Entry 1IDK (X-ray diffraction, 1.93 A resolution); this record covers chain A.

# Chain A
Protein: Pectin lyase A
From: Aspergillus niger
Notes: EC 4.2.2.10
UniProt: Q01172 (PLYA_ASPNG); residues 1-359 here correspond to UniProt positions 21-379 (UniProt number = residue number + 20)
Amino-acid sequence (359 residues; row label = number of the first residue in the row):
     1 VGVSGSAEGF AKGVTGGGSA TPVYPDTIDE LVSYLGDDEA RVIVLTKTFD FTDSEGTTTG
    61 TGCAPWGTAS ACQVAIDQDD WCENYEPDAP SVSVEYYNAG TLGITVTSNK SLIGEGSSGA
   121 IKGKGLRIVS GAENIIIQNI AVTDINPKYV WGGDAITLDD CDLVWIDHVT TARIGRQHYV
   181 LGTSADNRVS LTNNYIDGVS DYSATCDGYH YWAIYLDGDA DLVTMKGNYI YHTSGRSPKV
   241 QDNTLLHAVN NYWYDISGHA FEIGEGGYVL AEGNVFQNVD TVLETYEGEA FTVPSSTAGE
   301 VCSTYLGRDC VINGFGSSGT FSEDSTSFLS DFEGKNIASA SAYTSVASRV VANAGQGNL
Differences from the reference sequence: conflict Lys-12 (Glu32 in Q01172), Ser-19 (Asp39 in Q01172), Thr-101 (Val121 in Q01172), Ala-213 (Gly233 in Q01172), Ala-248 (Cys268 in Q01172), Trp-253 (Phe273 in Q01172), Glu-289 (Ala309 in Q01172), Ser-296 (Thr316 in Q01172), Ser-317 (Cys337 in Q01172)
Curated features (UniProtKB/Swiss-Prot):
  - active site: Arg-236
  - glycosylation: Thr-68 (O-linked (Man) threonine), Asn-109 (N-linked (GlcNAc...) asparagine), Ser-348 (O-linked (Man) serine)
Disulfides: Cys-63/Cys-82, Cys-72/Cys-206, Cys-302/Cys-310
What the authors report for this chain:
  - contacts within the chain: Trp-66/Trp-212, Trp-81/Trp-151, Thr-183/Asp-221 (hydrogen bond), Tyr-211/Trp-212, Asp-221/Thr-244
  - conformationally variable residues (loop rearrangement): Gly-182 to Asn-187
  - post-translational modification sites: Thr-68, Ser-348
  - catalytic residues: Asp-154, Arg-176 (proposed by the authors, not directly observed)
  - catalytic residues: Arg-236 (by similarity / conservation)

# Summary
From UniProt: active-site residue Arg-236. The paper reports catalytic residues Asp-154, Arg-176 and Arg-236;
modification sites Thr-68 and Ser-348.
Chain A is Pectin lyase A (Aspergillus niger); the structure, Pectin lyase A, was determined by X-ray
diffraction, deposited together with 1IDJ.
